Entry 8UA9 (electron microscopy, 3.00 A resolution); this record covers chains I and M of the 16 polymer chains in the assembly.

== Chain I (and M) ==
Protein: Envelope glycoprotein E1
Source organism: Eastern equine encephalitis virus
Notes: chain M of this document is another copy of the same molecule, construct and numbering; everything in this record applies to it too
UniProt: Q88678 (Q88678_EEEV); residues 1-441 here correspond to UniProt positions 802-1242 (UniProt number = residue number + 801)
Sequence (441 residues; numbered 1 to 441; the number before each row is that of its first residue):
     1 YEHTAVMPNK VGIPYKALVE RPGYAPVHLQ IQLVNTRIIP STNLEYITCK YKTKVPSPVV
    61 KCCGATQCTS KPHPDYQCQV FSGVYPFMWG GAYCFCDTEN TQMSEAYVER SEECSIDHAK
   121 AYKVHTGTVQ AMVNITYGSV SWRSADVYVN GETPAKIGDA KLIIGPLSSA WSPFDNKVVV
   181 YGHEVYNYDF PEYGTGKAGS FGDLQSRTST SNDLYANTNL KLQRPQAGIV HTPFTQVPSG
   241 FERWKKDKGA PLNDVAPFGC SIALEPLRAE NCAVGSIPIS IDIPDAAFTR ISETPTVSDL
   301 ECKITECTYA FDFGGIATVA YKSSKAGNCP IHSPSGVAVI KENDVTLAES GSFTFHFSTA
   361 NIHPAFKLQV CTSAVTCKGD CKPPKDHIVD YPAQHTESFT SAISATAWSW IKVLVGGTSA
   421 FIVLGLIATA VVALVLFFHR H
Disulfides: Cys49-Cys114, Cys62-Cys94, Cys68-Cys78, Cys260-Cys272, Cys302-Cys377, Cys307-Cys381, Cys329-Cys371
Glycans and other covalent adducts: N-acetylglucosamine (NAG) linked to Asn134

== How chain I and chain M interact ==
Pairs across the interface (21; chain I residue first):
  Ser41(I) with Asn43(M); His125(M)
  Asn43(I) with Ser41(M)
  His125(I) with Ser41(M); His125(M); Thr126(M)
  Thr126(I) with His125(M)
  Tyr148(I) with Arg207(M)
  Asn150(I) with Glu192(M), hydrogen bond
  Glu152(I) with Glu192(M); Thr195(M), hydrogen bond (backbone-side chain)
  Thr153(I) with Glu192(M); Tyr193(M), hydrogen bond (side chain-backbone)
  Pro154(I) with Gly194(M)
  Glu192(I) with Asn150(M), hydrogen bond; Glu152(M); Thr153(M), hydrogen bond
  Tyr193(I) with Thr153(M), hydrogen bond (backbone-side chain)
  Gly194(I) with Pro154(M)
  Thr195(I) with Glu152(M), hydrogen bond (side chain-backbone)
  Arg207(I) with Tyr148(M)

== Summary ==
Chain I and chain M each contribute 14 residues to their interface, with 7 hydrogen bonds. Among the polar
pairs are Asn150(I)-Glu192(M), Glu152(I)-Thr195(M) and Thr153(I)-Tyr193(M). N-acetylglucosamine is covalently
linked to Asn134(I).
Chain I and chain M are both Envelope glycoprotein E1 (Eastern equine encephalitis virus); the structure,
Structure of eastern equine encephalitis virus VLP unliganded quasi-threefold spike protein, was determined by
electron microscopy together with 8UA8 from the same study.
